Entry 1DGB (X-ray diffraction, 2.20 A resolution); this record covers chains B and C of the 4 polymer chains in the assembly.

# Chain B (and C)
Name: Catalase
Source organism: Homo sapiens
Notes: EC 1.11.1.6; chain C of this document is another copy of the same molecule, construct and numbering; everything in this record applies to it too
UniProt: P04040 (CATA_HUMAN); residues 4-501 here = UniProt positions 4-501
Chain sequence (498 residues; row label = number of the first residue in the row):
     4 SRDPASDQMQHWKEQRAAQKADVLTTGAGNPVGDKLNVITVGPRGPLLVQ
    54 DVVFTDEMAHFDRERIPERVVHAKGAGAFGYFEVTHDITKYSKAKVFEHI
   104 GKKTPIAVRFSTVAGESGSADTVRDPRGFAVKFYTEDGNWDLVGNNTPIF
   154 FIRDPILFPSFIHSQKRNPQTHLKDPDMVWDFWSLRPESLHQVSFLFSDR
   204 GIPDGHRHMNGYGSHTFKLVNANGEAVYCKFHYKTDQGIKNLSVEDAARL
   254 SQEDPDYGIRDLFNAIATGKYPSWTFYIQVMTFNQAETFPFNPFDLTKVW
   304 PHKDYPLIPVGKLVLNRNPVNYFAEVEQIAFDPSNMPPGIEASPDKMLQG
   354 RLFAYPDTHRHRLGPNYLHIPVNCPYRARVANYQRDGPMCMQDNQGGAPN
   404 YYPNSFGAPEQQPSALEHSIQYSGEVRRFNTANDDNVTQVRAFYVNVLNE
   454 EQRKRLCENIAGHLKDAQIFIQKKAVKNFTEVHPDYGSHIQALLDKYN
Metal / ion sites: heme Fe near Tyr358 (its only coordinating residue here)
Ligand contacts: heme (HEM): Arg72, Val73, Val74, His75, Arg112, Ser114, Gly131, Phe132, Ala133, Val146, Gly147, Asn148, Phe153, Pro158, Phe161, Gly216, Ser217, His218, Leu299, Ile332, Phe334, Met350, Arg354, Ala357, Tyr358, Thr361, His362, Arg365
Curated features (UniProtKB/Swiss-Prot):
  - active site: His75, Asn148
  - binding site (NADP(+)): His194, Ser201, Arg203, Asn213, Lys237, Trp303, His305, Lys306
  - binding site (heme): Tyr358
  - modified residue: Ser9 (Phosphoserine), Lys221 (N6-succinyllysine), Lys233 (N6-acetyllysine), Lys306 (N6-acetyllysine), Ser417 (Phosphoserine), Ser422 (Phosphoserine), Lys480 (N6-acetyllysine), Lys499 (N6-acetyllysine)

# Interface between chain B and chain C
Contacting residue pairs (212; chain B residue first):
  Gln11(B) - Gly400(C)  hydrogen bond (side chain-backbone)
  Met12(B) - Tyr404(C)  hydrophobic
  Met12(B) - Phe409(C)
  Gln13(B) - Phe409(C)
  Trp15(B) - Gly400(C)
  Trp15(B) - Ala401(C)  hydrophobic
  Trp15(B) - Pro402(C)
  Trp15(B) - Phe409(C)
  Trp15(B) - Gly410(C)
  Lys16(B) - Ser408(C)  hydrogen bond (side chain-backbone)
  Lys16(B) - Phe409(C)
  Ala24(B) - Gly410(C)
  Ala24(B) - Ala411(C)
  Asp25(B) - Arg382(C)  salt bridge
  Asp25(B) - Pro412(C)
  Asp25(B) - Glu413(C)  hydrogen bond (backbone-backbone)
  Val26(B) - Ala384(C)
  Val26(B) - Glu413(C)
  Leu27(B) - Ala384(C)
  Leu27(B) - Asn385(C)
  Leu27(B) - Tyr386(C)  hydrophobic
  Leu27(B) - Tyr405(C)  hydrophobic
  Leu27(B) - Pro412(C)  hydrophobic
  Leu27(B) - Glu413(C)  hydrogen bond (backbone-backbone)
  Leu27(B) - Gln414(C)
  Thr28(B) - Arg382(C)
  Thr28(B) - Val383(C)
  Thr28(B) - Ala384(C)  hydrogen bond (backbone-backbone)
  Thr28(B) - Asn385(C)
  Thr29(B) - Val383(C)
  Thr29(B) - Asn385(C)
  Gly30(B) - Leu371(C)
  Gly30(B) - Val383(C)
  Ala31(B) - Gly141(C)
  Ala31(B) - Asn142(C)  hydrogen bond (backbone-backbone)
  Ala31(B) - Asn338(C)
  Ala31(B) - Leu371(C)
  Ala31(B) - Pro378(C)
  Gly32(B) - Asp140(C)
  Gly32(B) - Gly141(C)  hydrogen bond (backbone-backbone)
  Asn33(B) - Asp140(C)  hydrogen bond (side chain-backbone)
  Asn33(B) - Gly141(C)
  Asn33(B) - Asn142(C)
  Asn33(B) - Asn338(C)
  Asn33(B) - Met339(C)
  Asn33(B) - Pro340(C)
  Pro34(B) - Asp140(C)
  Pro34(B) - Pro341(C)
  Pro34(B) - Gln415(C)
  Pro34(B) - Ala418(C)
  Val35(B) - Gln414(C)
  Val35(B) - Gln415(C)  hydrogen bond (backbone-backbone)
  Gly36(B) - Gln414(C)
  Gly36(B) - Gln415(C)
  Gly36(B) - Pro416(C)
  Gly36(B) - Ala418(C)
  Gly36(B) - Leu419(C)
  Asp37(B) - Gln414(C)
  Asp37(B) - Leu419(C)
  Lys38(B) - Tyr405(C)
  Lys38(B) - Gln414(C)  hydrogen bond (backbone-side chain)
  Leu39(B) - Tyr405(C)  hydrophobic
  Leu39(B) - Gln414(C)
  Val52(B) - Gln352(C)
  Gln53(B) - Gln352(C)
  Gln53(B) - Leu355(C)
  Val55(B) - Ser337(C)
  Asp59(B) - Gln387(C)  hydrogen bond
  Glu60(B) - Gln387(C)
  Ala62(B) - Arg363(C)
  His63(B) - Asn369(C)
  His63(B) - Gln387(C)
  His63(B) - Arg388(C)  hydrogen bond (side chain-backbone)
  His63(B) - Asp389(C)  hydrogen bond (side chain-backbone)
  Arg66(B) - Arg363(C)
  Arg66(B) - Pro368(C)
  Arg66(B) - Gly390(C)
  Arg66(B) - Pro391(C)
  Glu67(B) - Arg388(C)
  Glu67(B) - Asp389(C)
  Glu67(B) - Gly390(C)  hydrogen bond (backbone-backbone)
  Ile69(B) - Gly390(C)
  Ile69(B) - Pro391(C)  hydrophobic
  Asp140(B) - Gly32(C)
  Asp140(B) - Asn33(C)  hydrogen bond (backbone-side chain)
  Asp140(B) - Pro34(C)
  Gly141(B) - Ala31(C)
  Gly141(B) - Gly32(C)  hydrogen bond (backbone-backbone)
  Gly141(B) - Asn33(C)
  Asn142(B) - Ala31(C)  hydrogen bond (backbone-backbone)
  Asn142(B) - Asn33(C)  hydrogen bond (backbone-side chain)
  Val323(B) - Gly399(C)
  Val323(B) - Gly400(C)
  Asn324(B) - Asp396(C)
  Asn324(B) - Asn397(C)  hydrogen bond (side chain-backbone)
  Asn324(B) - Gly399(C)  hydrogen bond (side chain-backbone)
  Phe326(B) - Asp389(C)
  Phe326(B) - Gly390(C)
  Phe326(B) - Cys393(C)  hydrophobic
  Phe326(B) - Asn397(C)
  Ala327(B) - Asn397(C)
  Gln331(B) - Gly390(C)
  Gln331(B) - Met392(C)
  Gln331(B) - Cys393(C)  hydrogen bond (side chain-backbone)
  Ser337(B) - Val55(C)
  Asn338(B) - Ala31(C)
  Asn338(B) - Asn33(C)
  Met339(B) - Asn33(C)
  Pro340(B) - Asn33(C)
  Pro341(B) - Pro34(C)
  Gln352(B) - Val52(C)
  Gln352(B) - Gln53(C)
  Leu355(B) - Gln53(C)
  Arg363(B) - Asp59(C)
  Arg363(B) - Ala62(C)
  Arg363(B) - Arg66(C)
  Leu366(B) - Met392(C)
  Gly367(B) - Met392(C)
  Pro368(B) - Arg66(C)
  Asn369(B) - His63(C)  hydrogen bond
  Tyr370(B) - Met392(C)  hydrophobic
  Leu371(B) - Gly30(C)
  His372(B) - Met394(C)
  Ile373(B) - Met392(C)  hydrophobic
  Ile373(B) - Met394(C)  hydrophobic
  Pro374(B) - Met394(C)
  Pro378(B) - Ala31(C)
  Pro378(B) - Gly32(C)
  Arg382(B) - Asp25(C)  salt bridge
  Arg382(B) - Thr28(C)
  Val383(B) - Thr28(C)
  Val383(B) - Thr29(C)
  Val383(B) - Gly30(C)
  Ala384(B) - Asp25(C)
  Ala384(B) - Val26(C)
  Ala384(B) - Leu27(C)
  Ala384(B) - Thr28(C)  hydrogen bond (backbone-backbone)
  Asn385(B) - Leu27(C)
  Asn385(B) - Thr28(C)  hydrogen bond (side chain-backbone)
  Asn385(B) - Thr29(C)
  Tyr386(B) - Leu27(C)  hydrophobic
  Gln387(B) - Gly30(C)
  Gln387(B) - Asp59(C)  hydrogen bond
  Gln387(B) - Glu60(C)
  Gln387(B) - His63(C)
  Arg388(B) - His63(C)  hydrogen bond (backbone-side chain)
  Arg388(B) - Glu67(C)
  Asp389(B) - His63(C)  hydrogen bond (backbone-side chain)
  Asp389(B) - Glu67(C)
  Asp389(B) - Phe326(C)
  Gly390(B) - Arg66(C)
  Gly390(B) - Glu67(C)  hydrogen bond (backbone-backbone)
  Gly390(B) - Phe326(C)
  Gly390(B) - Gln331(C)
  Pro391(B) - Arg66(C)
  Pro391(B) - Ile69(C)  hydrophobic
  Met392(B) - Gln331(C)
  Met392(B) - Leu366(C)
  Met392(B) - Gly367(C)
  Met392(B) - Asn369(C)
  Met392(B) - Tyr370(C)  hydrophobic
  Met392(B) - Ile373(C)  hydrophobic
  Met392(B) - Met392(C)  hydrophobic
  Cys393(B) - Phe326(C)  hydrophobic
  Cys393(B) - Gln331(C)  hydrogen bond (backbone-side chain)
  Met394(B) - Asn369(C)
  Met394(B) - His372(C)
  Met394(B) - Ile373(C)  hydrophobic
  Met394(B) - Pro374(C)
  Met394(B) - Met394(C)  hydrophobic
  Asp396(B) - Asn324(C)
  Asn397(B) - Asn324(C)  hydrogen bond (backbone-side chain)
  Asn397(B) - Phe326(C)
  Asn397(B) - Ala327(C)
  Gly399(B) - Val323(C)
  Gly399(B) - Asn324(C)  hydrogen bond (backbone-side chain)
  Gly400(B) - Gln11(C)  hydrogen bond (backbone-side chain)
  Gly400(B) - Trp15(C)
  Gly400(B) - Val323(C)  hydrogen bond (backbone-backbone)
  Ala401(B) - Trp15(C)  hydrophobic
  Pro402(B) - Trp15(C)
  Tyr404(B) - Met12(C)
  Tyr405(B) - Leu27(C)  hydrophobic
  Tyr405(B) - Leu39(C)  hydrophobic
  Ser408(B) - Lys16(C)  hydrogen bond (backbone-side chain)
  Phe409(B) - Met12(C)  hydrophobic
  Phe409(B) - Gln13(C)
  Phe409(B) - Trp15(C)
  Phe409(B) - Lys16(C)
  Gly410(B) - Trp15(C)
  Gly410(B) - Arg19(C)  hydrogen bond (backbone-side chain)
  Gly410(B) - Ala24(C)
  Ala411(B) - Trp15(C)
  Ala411(B) - Ala24(C)
  Pro412(B) - Asp25(C)
  Pro412(B) - Leu27(C)  hydrophobic
  Glu413(B) - Asp25(C)  hydrogen bond (backbone-backbone)
  Glu413(B) - Val26(C)
  Glu413(B) - Leu27(C)  hydrogen bond (backbone-backbone)
  Gln414(B) - Leu27(C)
  Gln414(B) - Val35(C)
  Gln414(B) - Gly36(C)
  Gln414(B) - Asp37(C)
  Gln414(B) - Lys38(C)  hydrogen bond (side chain-backbone)
  Gln414(B) - Leu39(C)
  Gln415(B) - Val26(C)
  Gln415(B) - Val35(C)  hydrogen bond (backbone-backbone)
  Gln415(B) - Gly36(C)
  Pro416(B) - Gly36(C)
  Ala418(B) - Pro34(C)
  Ala418(B) - Gly36(C)
  Leu419(B) - Gly36(C)
Interface residues without a listed pair, chain B (98 interface residues in all): Ile42, Val56, Ser346, Phe356, Ala381, Gln395, Pro406, Glu420, Tyr425
Interface residues without a listed pair, chain C (100 interface residues in all): Ile42, Val44, Val56, Arg68, Ser346, Phe356, Ala381, Gln395, Pro406, Glu420

# In short
The interface between chain B and chain C involves 98 residues on one side and 100 on the other, with 39
hydrogen bonds and 2 salt bridges. Polar pairs include Asp25(B)-Arg382(C), Gln11(B)-Gly400(C) and
Lys16(B)-Ser408(C). Bound to chain B: heme.
Chain B and chain C are both Catalase (Homo sapiens); the structure, Human erythrocyte catalase, was
determined by X-ray diffraction, deposited together with 1DGG, 1DGH and 1DGF.
